6KRS - chains G and H of the 10 polymer chains in the assembly; structure by X-ray diffraction, 2.30 A resolution.

[Chain G (and H)]
Molecule: Peroxiredoxin
Organism: Aeropyrum pernix (strain ATCC 700893 / DSM 11879 / JCM 9820 / NBRC 100138 / K1)
Notes: EC 1.11.1.15; chain H of this document is another copy of the same molecule, construct and numbering; everything in this record applies to it too
UniProt: Q9Y9L0 (TDXH_AERPE); numbering as in UniProt (aligned over 4-245)
Sequence (242 residues; numbered 4 to 245; the number before each row is that of its first residue):
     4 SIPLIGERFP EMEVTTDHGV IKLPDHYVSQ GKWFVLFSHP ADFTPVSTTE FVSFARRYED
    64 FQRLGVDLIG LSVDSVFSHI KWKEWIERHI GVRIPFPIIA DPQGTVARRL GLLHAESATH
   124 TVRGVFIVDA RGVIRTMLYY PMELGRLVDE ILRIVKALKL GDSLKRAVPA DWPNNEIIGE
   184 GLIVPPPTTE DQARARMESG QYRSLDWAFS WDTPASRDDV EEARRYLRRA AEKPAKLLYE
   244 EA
Construct notes: engineered mutation Ser50 (Cys in Q9Y9L0), Ser207 (Cys in Q9Y9L0), Ala211 (Trp in Q9Y9L0), Ser213 (Cys in Q9Y9L0)

[Interface between chain G and chain H]
Contacting residue pairs - 163 pairs, chain G then chain H:
  Leu7(G) - Leu116(H)
  Leu7(G) - His117(H)
  Ile8(G) - His117(H)  hydrogen bond (backbone-side chain)
  Ile8(G) - Ala118(H)  hydrogen bond (backbone-backbone)
  Ile8(G) - Glu119(H)
  Ile8(G) - Tyr142(H)
  Ile8(G) - Tyr143(H)
  Ile8(G) - Pro144(H)  hydrophobic
  Gly9(G) - Ala118(H)
  Glu10(G) - Ala118(H)
  Phe46(G) - Ala211(H)
  Pro48(G) - Ile186(H)  hydrophobic
  Pro48(G) - Pro189(H)
  Pro48(G) - Ala211(H)
  Pro48(G) - Phe212(H)
  Val49(G) - Ala170(H)  hydrophobic
  Val49(G) - Val171(H)
  Val49(G) - Ile186(H)
  Thr51(G) - Phe212(H)
  Thr52(G) - Pro172(H)
  Thr52(G) - Ala173(H)  hydrogen bond (side chain-backbone)
  Thr52(G) - Asn178(H)
  Thr52(G) - Ile180(H)
  Thr52(G) - Ile186(H)
  Thr52(G) - Phe212(H)
  Glu53(G) - Ala173(H)
  Val55(G) - Ile180(H)  hydrophobic
  Ser56(G) - Asp174(H)  hydrogen bond
  Arg60(G) - Asp174(H)  salt bridge
  Arg60(G) - Glu179(H)  salt bridge
  Trp88(G) - Asp209(H)
  Leu116(G) - Leu7(H)
  His117(G) - Leu7(H)
  His117(G) - Ile8(H)  hydrogen bond (side chain-backbone)
  His117(G) - Met140(H)
  Ala118(G) - Ile8(H)  hydrogen bond (backbone-backbone)
  Ala118(G) - Gly9(H)
  Ala118(G) - Glu10(H)
  Glu119(G) - Ile8(H)
  Arg138(G) - Pro144(H)
  Arg138(G) - Glu146(H)  salt bridge
  Thr139(G) - Tyr142(H)
  Thr139(G) - Pro144(H)
  Met140(G) - His117(H)
  Met140(G) - Leu141(H)
  Met140(G) - Tyr142(H)  hydrogen bond (backbone-backbone)
  Leu141(G) - Met140(H)
  Leu141(G) - Leu141(H)  hydrophobic
  Leu141(G) - Tyr143(H)  hydrophobic
  Tyr142(G) - Ile8(H)
  Tyr142(G) - Thr139(H)
  Tyr142(G) - Met140(H)  hydrogen bond (backbone-backbone)
  Tyr142(G) - Tyr142(H)  hydrophobic
  Tyr143(G) - Ile8(H)
  Tyr143(G) - Leu141(H)  hydrophobic
  Tyr143(G) - Glu153(H)  hydrogen bond
  Tyr143(G) - Ile157(H)
  Pro144(G) - Ile8(H)  hydrophobic
  Pro144(G) - Arg138(H)
  Pro144(G) - Thr139(H)
  Glu146(G) - Arg138(H)  salt bridge
  Glu146(G) - Leu161(H)
  Glu146(G) - Ala170(H)
  Glu146(G) - Val171(H)  hydrogen bond (backbone-backbone)
  Leu147(G) - Ile157(H)  hydrophobic
  Leu147(G) - Ala160(H)  hydrophobic
  Leu147(G) - Leu161(H)  hydrophobic
  Leu147(G) - Val171(H)  hydrophobic
  Gly148(G) - Arg156(H)  hydrogen bond (backbone-side chain)
  Gly148(G) - Val171(H)  hydrogen bond (backbone-backbone)
  Arg149(G) - Ala173(H)
  Arg149(G) - Asp174(H)  hydrogen bond (backbone-backbone)
  Leu150(G) - Glu153(H)
  Leu150(G) - Arg156(H)
  Leu150(G) - Asp174(H)
  Leu150(G) - Leu230(H)  hydrophobic
  Val151(G) - Asp174(H)  hydrogen bond (backbone-side chain)
  Glu153(G) - Tyr143(H)  hydrogen bond
  Glu153(G) - Leu150(H)
  Arg156(G) - Gly148(H)  hydrogen bond (side chain-backbone)
  Arg156(G) - Leu150(H)
  Ile157(G) - Tyr143(H)
  Ile157(G) - Leu147(H)  hydrophobic
  Ala160(G) - Leu147(H)  hydrophobic
  Leu161(G) - Leu147(H)  hydrophobic
  Ala170(G) - Val49(H)  hydrophobic
  Ala170(G) - Glu146(H)
  Val171(G) - Val49(H)
  Val171(G) - Glu146(H)  hydrogen bond (backbone-backbone)
  Val171(G) - Leu147(H)
  Val171(G) - Gly148(H)  hydrogen bond (backbone-backbone)
  Pro172(G) - Thr52(H)
  Ala173(G) - Thr52(H)  hydrogen bond (backbone-side chain)
  Ala173(G) - Glu53(H)
  Ala173(G) - Ser56(H)
  Ala173(G) - Gly148(H)
  Ala173(G) - Arg149(H)
  Asp174(G) - Ser56(H)  hydrogen bond
  Asp174(G) - Arg60(H)  salt bridge
  Asp174(G) - Arg149(H)  hydrogen bond (backbone-backbone)
  Asp174(G) - Leu150(H)
  Asp174(G) - Val151(H)  hydrogen bond (side chain-backbone)
  Asn177(G) - Ala233(H)  hydrogen bond (side chain-backbone)
  Asn177(G) - Ala234(H)  hydrogen bond (side chain-backbone)
  Asn177(G) - Glu235(H)  hydrogen bond (side chain-backbone)
  Asn177(G) - Lys236(H)
  Asn177(G) - Pro237(H)
  Asn178(G) - Thr52(H)
  Asn178(G) - Pro237(H)
  Asn178(G) - Leu240(H)
  Glu179(G) - Arg59(H)  salt bridge
  Glu179(G) - Arg60(H)  salt bridge
  Glu179(G) - Leu240(H)
  Glu179(G) - Leu241(H)  hydrogen bond (backbone-backbone)
  Ile180(G) - Thr52(H)
  Ile180(G) - Val55(H)  hydrophobic
  Ile180(G) - Ile93(H)  hydrophobic
  Ile180(G) - Leu240(H)
  Ile180(G) - Leu241(H)
  Ile180(G) - Tyr242(H)  hydrogen bond (backbone-backbone)
  Ile181(G) - Leu240(H)
  Gly182(G) - Leu240(H)
  Ile186(G) - Pro48(H)  hydrophobic
  Ile186(G) - Val49(H)
  Ile186(G) - Thr52(H)
  Pro189(G) - Pro48(H)
  Arg206(G) - Tyr242(H)
  Leu208(G) - Trp88(H)
  Leu208(G) - Ala245(H)  hydrophobic
  Asp209(G) - Trp88(H)
  Ala211(G) - Phe46(H)
  Ala211(G) - Pro48(H)
  Phe212(G) - Pro48(H)
  Phe212(G) - Thr51(H)
  Phe212(G) - Thr52(H)
  Trp214(G) - Tyr242(H)  hydrophobic
  Arg227(G) - Ala234(H)
  Arg227(G) - Lys236(H)
  Leu230(G) - Leu150(H)  hydrophobic
  Leu230(G) - Ala233(H)
  Leu230(G) - Ala234(H)
  Arg231(G) - Ala234(H)
  Ala233(G) - Asn177(H)  hydrogen bond (backbone-side chain)
  Ala233(G) - Leu230(H)
  Ala234(G) - Asn177(H)  hydrogen bond (backbone-side chain)
  Ala234(G) - Leu230(H)
  Ala234(G) - Arg231(H)  hydrogen bond (backbone-side chain)
  Glu235(G) - Asn177(H)
  Glu235(G) - Arg231(H)
  Lys236(G) - Asn177(H)
  Lys236(G) - Glu183(H)  salt bridge
  Lys236(G) - Arg227(H)
  Pro237(G) - Asn177(H)
  Pro237(G) - Asn178(H)
  Leu240(G) - Asn178(H)
  Leu240(G) - Glu179(H)
  Leu240(G) - Ile180(H)
  Leu240(G) - Gly182(H)
  Leu241(G) - Glu179(H)  hydrogen bond (backbone-backbone)
  Leu241(G) - Ile180(H)
  Tyr242(G) - Ile180(H)  hydrogen bond (backbone-backbone)
  Tyr242(G) - Arg206(H)
  Tyr242(G) - Trp214(H)  hydrophobic
Also at the interface, not in a pair above, chain G (74 interface residues in all): Arg59, His92, Ile93, Val125, Asp152, Val187, Lys239, Ala245
Also at the interface, not in a pair above, chain H (74 interface residues in all): His92, Val125, Ile181, Val187, Leu208, Lys239

[Summary]
The chain G/chain H interface involves 74 residues from each chain, with 32 hydrogen bonds and 8 salt bridges.
Polar contacts include Arg60(G)-Asp174(H), Arg60(G)-Glu179(H) and Arg138(G)-Glu146(H).
Chain G and chain H are both Peroxiredoxin (Aeropyrum pernix (strain ATCC 700893 / DSM 11879 / JCM 9820 / NBRC
100138 / K1)); the structure, Peroxiredoxin from Aeropyrum pernix K1 (ApPrx) 0Cys W211A mutant, was determined
by X-ray diffraction, deposited together with 6KRK, 6KRM, 6KRP, 6KRQ and 6KRR.
